PDB entry 9EZ0 | electron microscopy, 3.30 A resolution | chains A and B of the 3 polymer chains in the assembly

# Chain A
Protein: Capsid protein VP1
From: Human poliovirus 1 Mahoney
UniProtKB: P03300 (POLG_POL1M); residues 1-302 here correspond to UniProt positions 580-881 (UniProt number = residue number + 579)
Sequence (302 residues; numbered 1 to 302; the number before each row is that of its first residue):
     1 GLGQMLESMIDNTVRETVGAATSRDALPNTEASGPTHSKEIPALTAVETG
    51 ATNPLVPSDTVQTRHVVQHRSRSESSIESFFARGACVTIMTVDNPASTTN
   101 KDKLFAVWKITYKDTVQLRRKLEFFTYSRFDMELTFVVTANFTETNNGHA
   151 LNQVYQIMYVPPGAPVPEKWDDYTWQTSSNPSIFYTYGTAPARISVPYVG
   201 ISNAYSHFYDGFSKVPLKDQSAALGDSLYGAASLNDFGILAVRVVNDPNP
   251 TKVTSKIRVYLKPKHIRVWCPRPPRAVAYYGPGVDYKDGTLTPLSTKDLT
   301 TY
Disordered / not traced: 1-68, 215-232, 281-302
Differences from the reference sequence: engineered mutation Pro248 (His827 in P03300)
Swiss-Prot annotation at these positions:
  - region: Gly1 to Ala21 (Amphipathic alpha-helix)
  - site: Tyr302 (Cleavage)
What the authors report for this chain:
  - conformationally variable residues: Ile157, Tyr159, Phe237

# Chain B
Protein: Capsid protein VP0
From: Human poliovirus 1 Mahoney
UniProtKB: P03300 (POLG_POL1M); residues 2-341 here = UniProt positions 2-341
Sequence (341 residues; each row starts with the number of its first residue):
     1 MGAQVSSQKVGAHENSNGAYGGSTINYTTINYYRDSASNAASKQDFSQDP
    51 SKFTEPIKDVLIKTAPMLNSPNIEACGYSDRVLQLTLGNSTITAQEAANS
   101 VVAYGRWPEYLRDSEANPVDQPTEPEVAACRFYTLDTVSWTKESRGWWWK
   151 LPDALRDMGLFGQNMYYHYLGRSGYTVHVQCNASKFHQGALGVFAVPEMC
   201 LAGDSNTTTMHTSYQNANPGEKGGTFTGTFTPDNNQTSPARRFCPVDYLL
   251 GNGTLLGNAFVFPHQIINLRTNNCATLVLPYVNSLSIDSMVKHNNWGIAI
   301 LPLAPLNFASESSPEIPITLTIAPMCCEFNGLRNITLPRLQ
Disordered / not traced: 1-83, 96-97, 113-121, 204-211, 229-242, 336-341
Differences from the reference sequence: initiating methionine (1); engineered mutation Gly18 (Arg in P03300), Ala94 (Thr in P03300), Glu126 (Asp in P03300)
Swiss-Prot annotation at these positions:
  - site (Cleavage): Asn69, Ser70, Gln341
  - lipidation: Gly2 (N-myristoyl glycine)

# Chain A / chain B interface
Pairs across the interface (41):
  Thr126(A) with Glu198(B)
  Tyr127(A) with Glu198(B), hydrogen bond; Val282(B), hydrophobic; Asn283(B); Ser284(B)
  Ser202(A) with Leu285(B)
  Asn203(A) with Ser284(B)
  Ala204(A) with Ser284(B)
  Ser206(A) with Ser284(B)
  Phe208(A) with Glu198(B)
  Tyr209(A) with Glu198(B); Cys200(B), hydrogen bond (backbone-side chain); His293(B)
  Asp210(A) with Lys150(B), salt bridge; Glu198(B), hydrogen bond (backbone-side chain); Met199(B), hydrogen bond (side chain-backbone); Cys200(B); Asn294(B)
  Gly211(A) with Lys292(B); His293(B)
  Phe212(A) with Thr212(B); Ser213(B); Tyr214(B); Asn218(B); Lys292(B), hydrogen bond (backbone-backbone)
  Lys214(A) with Lys292(B)
  Cys270(A) with Tyr104(B); Val282(B), hydrophobic
  Pro271(A) with Phe262(B)
  Arg272(A) with Pro197(B), hydrogen bond (side chain-backbone); Glu198(B); Asn252(B); Val261(B); Phe262(B)
  Pro273(A) with Thr254(B); Asn258(B); Val261(B); Phe262(B)
  Pro274(A) with Thr254(B), hydrogen bond (backbone-side chain)
  Arg275(A) with Asn252(B), hydrogen bond (side chain-backbone); Gly253(B)
Interface residues without a listed pair, chain A (19 interface residues in all): Ala276
Interface residues without a listed pair, chain B (28 interface residues in all): Val196, Ala217, Ala259, Asp288, Trp296

# In short
19 residues of chain A and 28 residues of chain B are in contact, with 8 hydrogen bonds and 1 salt bridge.
Among the polar pairs are Asp210(A)-Lys150(B), Tyr127(A)-Glu198(B) and Tyr209(A)-Cys200(B). From the paper:
conformational variability at Ile157(A), Tyr159(A) and Phe237(A).
Here chain A is Capsid protein VP1 and chain B is Capsid protein VP0, both from Human poliovirus 1 Mahoney.
Entry 9EZ0 (Poliovirus type 1 (strain Mahoney) expanded conformation stabilised virus-like particle (PV1 SC6b)
from a yeast expression ...) was determined by electron microscopy (same publication as 9EYY, 9F0K, 9F3Q, 9F59
and 9F5P).
